7KHT - chains A and B; structure by X-ray diffraction, 2.50 A resolution.

[Chain A]
Protein: Steroidogenic factor 1
Source organism: Homo sapiens
UniProt: Q13285 (STF1_HUMAN); numbering as in UniProt (aligned over 218-461)
Sequence (245 residues; each row starts with the number of its first residue):
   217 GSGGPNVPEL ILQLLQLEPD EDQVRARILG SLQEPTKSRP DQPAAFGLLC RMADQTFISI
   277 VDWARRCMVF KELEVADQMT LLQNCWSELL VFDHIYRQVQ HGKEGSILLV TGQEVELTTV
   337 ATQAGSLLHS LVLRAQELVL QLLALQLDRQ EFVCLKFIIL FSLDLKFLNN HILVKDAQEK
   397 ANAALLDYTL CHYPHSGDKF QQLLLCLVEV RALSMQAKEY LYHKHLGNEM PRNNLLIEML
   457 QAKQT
Unresolved in the structure: 217-220, 256-258, 459-461
Differences from the reference sequence: expression tag (217); engineered mutation S247 (Cys in Q13285), S412 (Cys in Q13285)
Small-molecule neighbours: WES ((2S)-3-{[(S)-{[(1S,2S,3R,4S,5S,6S)-2,6-dihydroxy-3,4,5-tris(phosphonooxy)cyclohexyl]oxy}(hydroxy)phosphoryl]oxy}propane-1,2-diyl (9E,9'E)di-octadec-9-enoate): F262, L265, C266, M268, A269, L306, V307, H310, I323, L325, V331, T335, V336, Q339, A340, G341, S342, L344, L347, V348, A351, A433, Y436, L437, H439, K440, L452
Reported in the primary citation:
  - binding site for WES: G341, Y436, K440
  - conformationally variable residues (order/disorder transition): R255
  - disease-associated variants - R255C, R255L, D257N, A260V: decreased signaling (citing earlier work)
  - mutagenesis - R255L: abolished binding to DNA oligos (citing earlier work)

[Chain B]
Protein: Peroxisome proliferator-activated receptor gamma coactivator 1-alpha peptide
UniProt: Q9UBK2 (PRGC1_HUMAN); numbering as in UniProt (aligned over 139-152)
Sequence (14 residues; numbered 139 to 152; the number before each row is that of its first residue):
   139 EEPSLLKKLL LAPA
Unresolved in the structure: 139-140

[Chain A / chain B interface]
Pairs across the interface (16; chain A residue first):
  V277(A) with L148(B), hydrophobic
  R281(A) with L148(B), hydrogen bond (side chain-backbone); A150(B), hydrogen bond (side chain-backbone); P151(B), hydrogen bond (side chain-backbone); A152(B), hydrogen bond (side chain-backbone)
  V291(A) with L149(B), hydrophobic
  Q294(A) with L148(B)
  M295(A) with L144(B); L148(B), hydrophobic
  L298(A) with L144(B), hydrophobic; L148(B), hydrophobic
  Q299(A) with L144(B)
  L451(A) with L143(B), hydrophobic; L147(B), hydrophobic
  E454(A) with L143(B)
  M455(A) with L144(B), hydrophobic
Interface residues without a listed pair, chain A (13 interface residues in all): F273, I274, F286
Interface residues without a listed pair, chain B (9 interface residues in all): K145

[In short]
13 residues of chain A face 9 of chain B across their interface; the contacts include 4 hydrogen bonds. Polar
contacts include R281(A)-L148(B), R281(A)-A150(B) and R281(A)-P151(B). Chain A binds compound WES. The paper
reports a binding site for WES at G341(A), Y436(A) and K440(A); R255C, R255L and D257N of chain A, among
others, reduce signaling.
Here chain A is Steroidogenic factor 1 (Homo sapiens) and chain B is Peroxisome proliferator-activated
receptor gamma coactivator 1-alpha peptide. Entry 7KHT (The acyl chains of phosphoinositide PIP3 alter the
structure and function of nuclear receptor Steroidogenic Factor-1 ...) was determined by X-ray diffraction.
